PDB entry 3MI1 | X-ray diffraction, 1.74 A resolution | chains M and O of the 6 polymer chains in the assembly

[Chain M (and O)]
Protein: Protocatechuate 3,4-dioxygenase beta chain
Organism: Pseudomonas putida
Notes: EC 1.13.11.3; chain O of this document is another copy of the same molecule, construct and numbering; everything in this record applies to it too
UniProt: P00437 (PCXB_PSEPU); residues 301-538 here correspond to UniProt positions 2-239 (UniProt number = residue number - 299)
Chain sequence (238 residues; numbered 301 to 538; the number before each row is that of its first residue):
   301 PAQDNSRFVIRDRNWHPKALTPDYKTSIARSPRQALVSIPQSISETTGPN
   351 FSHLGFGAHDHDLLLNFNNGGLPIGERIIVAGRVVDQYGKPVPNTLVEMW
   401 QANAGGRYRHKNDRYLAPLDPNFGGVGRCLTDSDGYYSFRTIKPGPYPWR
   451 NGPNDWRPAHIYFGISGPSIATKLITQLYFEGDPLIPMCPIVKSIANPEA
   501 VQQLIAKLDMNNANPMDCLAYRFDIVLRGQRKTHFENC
Differences from the reference sequence: engineered mutation Tyr462 (His163 in P00437)
Metal / ion sites: Fe ion near Tyr462 (its only coordinating residue here)

[Interface between chain M and chain O]
Contacting residue pairs (12; chain M residue first):
  Ile310(M) with Pro453(O), hydrophobic; Asn454(O)
  Asn314(M) with Asp323(O), hydrogen bond
  Lys318(M) with Asp323(O), salt bridge
  Arg333(M) with Ile328(O)
  Ala335(M) with Lys325(O); Ile328(O), hydrophobic
  Leu336(M) with Lys325(O), hydrogen bond (backbone-side chain)
  Ser338(M) with Lys325(O), hydrogen bond; Asn451(O), hydrogen bond (side chain-backbone); Gly452(O); Pro453(O)

[In short]
Chain M and chain O each contribute 7 residues to their interface; the contacts include 4 hydrogen bonds and 1
salt bridge. Among the polar pairs are Lys318(M)-Asp323(O), Asn314(M)-Asp323(O) and Leu336(M)-Lys325(O).
Both chains are Protocatechuate 3,4-dioxygenase beta chain (Pseudomonas putida). Entry 3MI1 (Axial Ligand
Swapping In Double Mutant Maintains Intradiol-cleavage Chemistry in Protocatechuate 3,4-Dioxygenase) was
determined by X-ray diffraction.
